PDB entry 7TVF | X-ray diffraction, 2.17 A resolution | chains F and D of the 3 polymer chains in the assembly

== Chain F ==
Protein: Serine/threonine-protein phosphatase PP1-alpha catalytic subunit
From: Homo sapiens
Notes: EC 3.1.3.16
Reference sequence: P62136 (PP1A_HUMAN); numbering as in UniProt (aligned over 2-330)
Chain sequence (329 residues; row label = number of the first residue in the row):
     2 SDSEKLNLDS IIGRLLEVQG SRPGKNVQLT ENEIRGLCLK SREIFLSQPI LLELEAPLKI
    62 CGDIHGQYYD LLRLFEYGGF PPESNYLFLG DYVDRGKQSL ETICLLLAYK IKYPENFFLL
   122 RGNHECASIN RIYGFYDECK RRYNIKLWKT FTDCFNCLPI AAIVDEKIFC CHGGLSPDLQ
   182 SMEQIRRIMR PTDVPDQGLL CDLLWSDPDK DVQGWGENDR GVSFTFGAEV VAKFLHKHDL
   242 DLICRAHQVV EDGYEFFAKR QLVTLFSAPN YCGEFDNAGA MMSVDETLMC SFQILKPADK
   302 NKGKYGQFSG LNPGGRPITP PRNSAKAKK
Disordered / not traced: 2-6, 300-330
Swiss-Prot annotation at these positions:
  - active site: H125 (Proton donor)
  - binding site (Mn(2+)): D64, H66, D92, N124, H173, H248
  - modified residue: S2 (N-acetylserine), S22 (Phosphoserine), K305 (N6-acetyllysine), Y306 (Phosphotyrosine), T320 (Phosphothreonine), S325 (Phosphoserine)
  - mutagenesis: P50 (P50R: Promotes SMP complex formation), A57 (A57P: No effect on SMP complex formation), E184 (E184A: Promotes SMP complex formation), R188 (R188A: Abolishes SMP complex formation)
Ion coordination: Mn2+ site 1: D64, H66, D92; Mn2+ site 2: D92, N124, H173, H248
From the paper describing this entry:
  - disease-associated variants - P50R, E184A (Kd 35 nM): increased binding to Leucine-rich repeat protein SHOC-2 (chain D)
  - disease-associated variants - A57P: unchanged binding to Leucine-rich repeat protein SHOC-2 (chain D)

== Chain D ==
Protein: Leucine-rich repeat protein SHOC-2
From: Homo sapiens
Reference sequence: Q9UQ13 (SHOC2_HUMAN); numbering as in UniProt (aligned over 2-582)
Chain sequence (582 residues; numbered 1 to 582; the number before each row is that of its first residue):
     1 GSSSLGKEKD SKEKDPKVPS AKEREKEAKA SGGFGKESKE KEPKTKGKDA KDGKKDSSAA
    61 QPGVAFSVDN TIKRPNPAPG TRKKSSNAEV IKELNKCREE NSMRLDLSKR SIHILPSSIK
   121 ELTQLTELYL YSNKLQSLPA EVGCLVNLMT LALSENSLTS LPDSLDNLKK LRMLDLRHNK
   181 LREIPSVVYR LDSLTTLYLR FNRITTVEKD IKNLSKLSML SIRENKIKQL PAEIGELCNL
   241 ITLDVAHNQL EHLPKEIGNC TQITNLDLQH NELLDLPDTI GNLSSLSRLG LRYNRLSAIP
   301 RSLAKCSALE ELNLENNNIS TLPESLLSSL VKLNSLTLAR NCFQLYPVGG PSQFSTIYSL
   361 NMEHNRINKI PFGIFSRAKV LSKLNMKDNQ LTSLPLDFGT WTSMVELNLA TNQLTKIPED
   421 VSGLVSLEVL ILSNNLLKKL PHGLGNLRKL RELDLEENKL ESLPNEIAYL KDLQKLVLTN
   481 NQLTTLPRGI GHLTNLTHLG LGENLLTHLP EEIGTLENLE ELYLNDNPNL HSLPFELALC
   541 SKLSIMSIEN CPLSHLPPQI VAGGPSFIIQ FLKMQGPYRA MV
Disordered / not traced: 1-59, 77-80, 579-582
Construct notes: expression tag (1)
Swiss-Prot annotation at these positions:
  - motif: G63 to F66 (RVxF motif)
  - natural variant: S2 (S2G: In NSLH1), M173 (M173I: In NSLH1)
  - mutagenesis: V64 (V64A/G: Impairs SMP complex formation), F66 (F66A/V: Impairs SMP complex formation), K109 (K109E: Impairs SMP complex formation), Y129 (Y129A: Abolishes SMP complex formation; when associated with A-131), Y131 (Y131A: Abolishes SMP complex formation; when associated with A-129; Y131E: Impairs SMP complex formation), K134 (K134E: Impairs SMP complex formation; when associated with E-180 and E-226), E155 (E155A: Impairs SMP complex formation), D175 (D175N: Abolishes SMP complex formation), R177 (R177A: Abolishes SMP complex formation), K180 (K180E: Impairs SMP complex formation; when associated with E-134 and E-226), R223 (R223A/F: Impairs SMP complex formation), K226 (K226E: Impairs SMP complex formation; when associated with E-134 and E-180), 4 further mutagenesis entries in UniProt
From the paper describing this entry:
  - post-translational modification sites: T71 (citing earlier work)
  - mutagenesis - D175N: abolished binding to Ras-related protein M-Ras
  - disease-associated variants - Q269H/H270Y: increased binding to Serine/threonine-protein phosphatase PP1-alpha catalytic subunit (chain F) (proposed by the authors, not directly observed)
  - disease-associated variants - M173I: increased binding to Ras-related protein M-Ras

== Chain F / chain D interface ==
Pairs across the interface (51; chain F residue first):
  L40(F) - R340(D)
  R43(F) - Y293(D)
  E44(F) - N316(D)  hydrogen bond
  L47(F) - H270(D)
  L47(F) - Y293(D)
  E54(F) - R203(D)  salt bridge
  R132(F) - E549(D)  salt bridge
  K141(F) - D526(D)  salt bridge
  K147(F) - E457(D)
  D166(F) - Q61(D)
  E167(F) - Q61(D)
  E167(F) - K180(D)  salt bridge
  E167(F) - R203(D)  salt bridge
  K168(F) - Q61(D)
  K168(F) - P62(D)
  I169(F) - V64(D)  hydrophobic
  E184(F) - E155(D)
  E184(F) - H178(D)
  R187(F) - H178(D)  hydrogen bond
  R187(F) - F201(D)
  R188(F) - E155(D)  salt bridge
  H237(F) - T81(D)
  H237(F) - K134(D)
  K238(F) - K134(D)  hydrogen bond (backbone-side chain)
  D240(F) - K134(D)  salt bridge
  D242(F) - G63(D)
  D242(F) - V64(D)  hydrogen bond (side chain-backbone)
  D242(F) - P75(D)
  L243(F) - F66(D)  hydrophobic
  F257(F) - F66(D)  hydrophobic
  K260(F) - P75(D)
  K260(F) - N76(D)
  R261(F) - F66(D)
  R261(F) - K73(D)
  R261(F) - P75(D)
  Q262(F) - N76(D)
  T288(F) - P62(D)
  T288(F) - G63(D)
  L289(F) - P62(D)
  L289(F) - G63(D)
  L289(F) - V64(D)
  L289(F) - A65(D)  hydrogen bond (backbone-backbone)
  M290(F) - A65(D)
  M290(F) - F66(D)
  M290(F) - S67(D)
  M290(F) - I72(D)  hydrophobic
  C291(F) - A65(D)  hydrogen bond (backbone-backbone)
  C291(F) - F66(D)
  C291(F) - S67(D)  hydrogen bond (backbone-backbone)
  F293(F) - F66(D)  hydrophobic
  F293(F) - V68(D)  hydrophobic
Also at the interface, not in a pair above, chain F (35 interface residues in all): E56, I146, Y255, A259, E287, S292
Also at the interface, not in a pair above, chain D (30 interface residues in all): R74, R182, E503, N550
Interface features reported in the paper:
  - interface residues, chain D: A60(D)

== Summary ==
The interface between chain F and chain D involves 35 residues on one side and 30 on the other, with 7
hydrogen bonds and 7 salt bridges. Polar pairs include E54(F)-R203(D), R132(F)-E549(D) and K141(F)-D526(D).
The paper reports that P50R and E184A of chain F increase binding to Leucine-rich repeat protein SHOC-2 (chain
D); the interface residue A60(D); 6 substitutions were tested in all.
Here chain F is Serine/threonine-protein phosphatase PP1-alpha catalytic subunit and chain D is Leucine-rich
repeat protein SHOC-2, both from Homo sapiens. Entry 7TVF (Crystal structure of the SHOC2-MRAS-PP1CA (SMP)
complex to a resolution of 2.17 Angstrom) was determined by X-ray diffraction (same publication as 7TVG).
